6RLZ - chains A and C of the 4 polymer chains in the assembly; structure by X-ray diffraction, 3.70 A resolution.

== Chain A ==
Molecule: 14-3-3 protein zeta/delta
From: Homo sapiens
UniProt: P63104 (1433Z_HUMAN); numbering as in UniProt (aligned over 1-230)
Amino-acid sequence (230 residues; each row starts with the number of its first residue):
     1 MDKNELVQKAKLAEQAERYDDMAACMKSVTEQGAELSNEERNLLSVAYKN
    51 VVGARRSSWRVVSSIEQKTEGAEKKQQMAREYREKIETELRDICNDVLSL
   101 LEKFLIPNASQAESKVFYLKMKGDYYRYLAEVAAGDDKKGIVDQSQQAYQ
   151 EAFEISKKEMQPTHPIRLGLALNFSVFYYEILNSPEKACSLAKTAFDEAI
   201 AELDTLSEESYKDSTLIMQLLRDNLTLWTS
Unresolved in the structure: 1-2, 206

== Chain C ==
Molecule: EtMe
Amino-acid sequence (8 residues; row label = number of the first residue in the row):
   421 GXLDXLDL
Modified / non-standard residues: R6E ((2R)-2-azanyl-2-ethyl-octanoic acid) at position 422; 6ZS (L-isovaline) at position 425
Glycans and other covalent adducts: covalent link R6E_422-6ZS_425

== Interface between chain A and chain C ==
Residue-residue contacts - 22 pairs, chain A then chain C:
  Asn42(A) - R6E_422(C)
  Asn42(A) - 6ZS_425(C)
  Ser45(A) - 6ZS_425(C)  hydrogen bond (side chain-backbone)
  Val46(A) - 6ZS_425(C)
  Lys49(A) - Asp424(C)  salt bridge
  Lys49(A) - Asp427(C)
  Phe117(A) - 6ZS_425(C)
  Phe117(A) - Leu426(C)  hydrophobic
  Lys120(A) - Leu426(C)  hydrogen bond (side chain-backbone)
  Asp124(A) - Leu426(C)
  Asp124(A) - Asp427(C)
  Tyr125(A) - Asp427(C)
  Tyr128(A) - Asp427(C)  hydrogen bond
  Pro165(A) - R6E_422(C)
  Pro165(A) - Leu426(C)
  Gly169(A) - Leu428(C)
  Leu172(A) - Leu428(C)  hydrophobic
  Asp213(A) - R6E_422(C)
  Leu216(A) - R6E_422(C)
  Ile217(A) - Leu426(C)  hydrophobic
  Ile217(A) - Leu428(C)  hydrophobic
  Leu220(A) - Leu428(C)  hydrophobic
Also at the interface, not in a pair above, chain A (20 interface residues in all): Asn50, Val52, Arg56, Ile166
Also at the interface, not in a pair above, chain C (7 interface residues in all): Leu423

== Summary ==
20 residues of chain A face 7 of chain C across their interface, with 3 hydrogen bonds and 1 salt bridge.
Polar pairs include Lys49(A)-Asp424(C), Ser45(A)-6ZS_425(C) and Lys120(A)-Leu426(C).
Here chain A is 14-3-3 protein zeta/delta (Homo sapiens) and chain C is EtMe. Entry 6RLZ (Crystal Structure of
14-3-3zeta in complex with a macrocyclic 8-mer peptide derived from ExoS) was determined by X-ray diffraction.
